PDB entry 8B76 | X-ray diffraction, 2.60 A resolution | chains A and P of the 3 polymer chains in the assembly

== Chain A ==
Name: DNA polymerase epsilon catalytic subunit A
Source organism: Saccharomyces cerevisiae
Notes: EC 2.7.7.7, 3.1.11.-; fragment: Catalytic subunit of DNA Pol Epsilon
UniProtKB: P21951 (DPOE_YEAST); residue numbers follow UniProt; this construct covers 1-1186
Sequence (1191 residues; each row starts with the number of its first residue; numbers below 1 keep their minus sign (Gly-4 is residue -4)):
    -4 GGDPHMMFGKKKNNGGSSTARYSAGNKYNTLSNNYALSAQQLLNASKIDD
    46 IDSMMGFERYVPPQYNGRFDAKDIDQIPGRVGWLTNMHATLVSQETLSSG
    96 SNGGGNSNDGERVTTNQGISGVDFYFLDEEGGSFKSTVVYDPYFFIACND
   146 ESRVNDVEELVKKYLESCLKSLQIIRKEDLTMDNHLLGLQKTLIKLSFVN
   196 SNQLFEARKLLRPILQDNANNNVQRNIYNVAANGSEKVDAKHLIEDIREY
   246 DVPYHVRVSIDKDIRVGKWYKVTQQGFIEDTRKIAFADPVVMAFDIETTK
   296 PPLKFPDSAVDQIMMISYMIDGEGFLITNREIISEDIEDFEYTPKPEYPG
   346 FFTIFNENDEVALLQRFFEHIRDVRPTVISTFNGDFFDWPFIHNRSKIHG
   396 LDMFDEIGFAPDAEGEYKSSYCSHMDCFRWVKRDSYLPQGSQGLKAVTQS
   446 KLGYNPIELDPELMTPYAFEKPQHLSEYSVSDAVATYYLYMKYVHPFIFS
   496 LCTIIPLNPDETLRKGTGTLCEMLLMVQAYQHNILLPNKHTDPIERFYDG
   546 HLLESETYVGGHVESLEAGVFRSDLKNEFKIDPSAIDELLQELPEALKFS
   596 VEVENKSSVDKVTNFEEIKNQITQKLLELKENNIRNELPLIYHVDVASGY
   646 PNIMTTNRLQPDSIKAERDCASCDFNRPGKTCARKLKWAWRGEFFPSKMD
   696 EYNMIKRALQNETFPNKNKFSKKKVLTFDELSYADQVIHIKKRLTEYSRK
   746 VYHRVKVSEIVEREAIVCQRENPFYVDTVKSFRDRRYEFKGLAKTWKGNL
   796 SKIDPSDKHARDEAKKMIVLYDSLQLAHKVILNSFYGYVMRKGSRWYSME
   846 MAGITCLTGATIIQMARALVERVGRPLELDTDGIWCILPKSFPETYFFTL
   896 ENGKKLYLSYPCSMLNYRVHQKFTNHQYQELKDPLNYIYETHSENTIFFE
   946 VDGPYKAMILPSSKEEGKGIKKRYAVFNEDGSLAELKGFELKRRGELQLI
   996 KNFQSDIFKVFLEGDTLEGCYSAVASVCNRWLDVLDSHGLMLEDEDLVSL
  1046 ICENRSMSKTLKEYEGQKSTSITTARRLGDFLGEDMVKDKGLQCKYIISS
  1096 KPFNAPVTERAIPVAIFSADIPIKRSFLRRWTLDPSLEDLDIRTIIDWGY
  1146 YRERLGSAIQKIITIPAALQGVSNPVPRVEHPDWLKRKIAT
Not modelled in the structure: -4 to 27, 90-110, 226-232, 666-675, 714-716
Sequence notes: expression tag (-4 to 0); engineered mutation Gly644 (Met in P21951)
Bound ions: Ca2+ site 1: Asp290, Glu292, Asp477 (together with acetate ion); Ca2+ site 2: Asp640 (together with dTTP); Ca2+ site 3: Asp640, Val641, Asp877 (together with dTTP)
Ligand contacts: dTTP (TTP): Tyr431, Asp640, Val641, Ala642, Ser643, Gly644, Tyr645, Pro646, Arg781, Lys785, Lys824, Asn828, Tyr831, Thr876, Asp877
Reported in the primary citation:
  - conformationally variable residues: Asp877
  - binding site for dTTP: Asn828
  - mutagenesis - N828V: increased catalytic activity on NTPs
  - mutagenesis - N828V: unchanged catalytic activity
  - Ca2+ coordination: Asp640, Asp877
  - specificity-determining residues: Asn828
  - mutagenesis - M644G/N828V: decreased catalytic activity on dNTPs
  - mutagenesis - M644G/N828V: decreased growth

== Chain P ==
Molecule: Primer DNA sequence
Sequence (11 nucleotides; row label = number of the first residue in the row):
     1 TAACCGCGTTC
Modified / non-standard residues: DOC (2',3'-dideoxycytidine-5'-monophosphate) at position 11

== Chain A / chain P interface ==
Pairs across the interface (32; chain A residue first):
  Pro433(A) - DT9(P)  phosphate contact
  Gln434(A) - DG8(P)  sugar contact
  Gln434(A) - DT9(P)  hydrogen bond to the phosphate
  Gly435(A) - DT9(P)  hydrogen bond to the phosphate
  Lys751(A) - DC4(P)  phosphate contact
  Lys751(A) - DC5(P)  salt bridge to the phosphate
  Asp875(A) - DT10(P)  phosphate contact
  Asp875(A) - DOC_11(P)  sugar contact
  Thr876(A) - DOC_11(P)  sugar contact
  Lys967(A) - DT10(P)  hydrogen bond to the base
  Lys967(A) - DOC_11(P)  sugar contact
  Tyr969(A) - DOC_11(P)  hydrogen bond to the phosphate
  Leu981(A) - DT10(P)  phosphate contact
  Lys982(A) - DT10(P)  phosphate contact
  Lys982(A) - DOC_11(P)  salt bridge to the phosphate
  Gly983(A) - DT9(P)  phosphate contact
  Gly983(A) - DT10(P)  hydrogen bond to the phosphate
  Lys987(A) - DT9(P)  phosphate contact
  Lys987(A) - DT10(P)  salt bridge to the phosphate
  Arg988(A) - DC7(P)  hydrogen bond to the base
  Arg988(A) - DG8(P)  hydrogen bond to the sugar
  Arg988(A) - DT9(P)  phosphate contact
  Arg989(A) - DG8(P)  salt bridge to the phosphate
  Arg989(A) - DT9(P)  hydrogen bond to the phosphate
  Ser1051(A) - DC7(P)  sugar contact
  Ser1051(A) - DG8(P)  phosphate contact
  Met1052(A) - DC7(P)  phosphate contact
  Ser1053(A) - DC7(P)  hydrogen bond to the phosphate
  Tyr1059(A) - DG6(P)  phosphate contact
  Tyr1059(A) - DC7(P)  hydrogen bond to the phosphate
  Gln1062(A) - DC5(P)  hydrogen bond to the phosphate
  Gln1062(A) - DG6(P)  phosphate contact
Also at the interface, not in a pair above, chain A (24 interface residues in all): Val750, Glu873, Asp877, Trp880, Lys1054

== Overview ==
The interface between chain A and chain P involves 24 residues on one side and 8 on the other, with 11
hydrogen bonds and 4 salt bridges. Polar contacts include Lys967(A)-DT10(P), Arg988(A)-DC7(P) and
Arg988(A)-DG8(P). From the paper: a binding site for dTTP at Asn828(A); N828V of chain A increases catalytic
activity on NTPs.
Here chain A is DNA polymerase epsilon catalytic subunit A (Saccharomyces cerevisiae) and chain P is Primer
DNA sequence. Entry 8B76 (The crystal structure of M644G variant of DNA Pol Epsilon containing dTTP in the
polymerase active ...) was determined by X-ray diffraction (same publication as 8B67, 8B6K, 8B77, 8B79 and
8B7E).
